PDB entry 3T1Y | X-ray diffraction, 2.80 A resolution | chains A and K of the 23 polymer chains in the assembly

# Chain A
Molecule: 16S rRNA
Source organism: Thermus thermophilus
Sequence (1513 nucleotides; row label = number of the first residue in the row; note: 4 numbers in that range are skipped by the numbering (no residue carries them; nothing is unmodelled there)):
     5 UGGAGAGUUUGAUCCUGGCUCAGGGUGAACGCUGGCGGCGUGCCUAAGAC
    55 AUGCAAGUCGUGCGGGCCGCGGGGUUUUACUCCGUGGUCAGCGGCGGACG
   105 GGUGAGUAACGCGUGGGUGACCUACCCGGAAGAGGGGGACAACCCGGGGA
   155 AACUCGGGCUAAUCCCCCAUGUGGACCCGCCCCUUGGGGUGUGUCCAAAG
   205 GGCUUUGCCCGCUUCCGGAUGGGCCCGCGUCCCAUCAGCUAGUUGGUGGG
   255 GUAAUGGCCCACCAAGGCGACGACGGGUAGCCGGUCUGAGAGGAUGGCCG
   305 GCCACAGGGGCACUGAGACACGGGCCCCACUCCUACGGGAGGCAGCAGUU
   355 AGGAAUCUUCCGCAAUGGGCGCAAGCCUGACGGAGCGACGCCGCUUGGAG
   405 GAAGAAGCCCUUCGGGGUGUAAACUCCUGAACCCGGGACGAAACCCCCGA
   455 CGAGGGGACUGACGGUACCGGGGUAAUAGCGCCGGCCAACUCCGUGCCAG
   505 CAGCCGCGGUAAUACGGAGGGCGCGAGCGUUACCCGGAUUCACUGGGCGU
   555 AAAGGGCGUGUAGGCGGCCUGGGGCGUCCCAUGUGAAAGACCACGGCUCA
   605 ACCGUGGGGGAGCGUGGGAUACGCUCAGGCUAGACGGUGGGAGAGGGUGG
   655 UGGAAUUCCCGGAGUAGCGGUGAAAUGCGCAGAUACCGGGAGGAACGCCG
   705 AUGGCGAAGGCAGCCACCUGGUCCACCCGUGACGCUGAGGCGCGAAAGCG
   755 UGGGGAGCAAACCGGAUUAGAUACCCGGGUAGUCCACGCCCUAAACGAUG
   805 CGCGCUAGGUCUCUGGGUCUCCUGGGGGCCGAAGCUAACGCGUUAAGCGC
   855 GCCGCCUGGGGAGUACGGCCGCAAGGCUGAAACUCAAAGGAAUUGACGGG
   905 GGCCCGCACAAGCGGUGGAGCAUGUGGUUUAAUUCGAAGCAACGCGAAGA
   955 ACCUUACCAGGCCUUGACAUGCUAGGGAACCCGGGUGAAAGCCUGGGGUG
  1005 CCCCGCGAGGGGAGCCCUAGCACAGGUGCUGCAUGGCCGUCGUCAGCUCG
  1055 UGCCGUGAGGUGUUGGGUUAAGUCCCGCAACGAGCGCAACCCCCGCCGUU
  1105 AGUUGCCAGCGGUUCGGCCGGGCACUCUAACGGGACUGCCCGCGAAAGCG
  1155 GGAGGAAGGAGGGGACGACGUCUGGUCAGCAUGGCCCUUACGGCCUGGGC
  1205 GACACACGUGCUACAAUGCCCACUACAAAGCGAUGCCACCCGGCAACGGG
  1255 GAGCUAAUCGCAAAAAGGUGGGCCCAGUUCGGAUUGGGGUCUGCAACCCG
  1305 ACCCCAUGAAGCCGGAAUCGCUAGUAAUCGCGGAUCAGCCAUGCCGCGGU
  1355 GAAUACGUUCCCGGGCCUUGUACACACCGCCCGUCACGCCAUGGGAGCGG
  1405 GCUCUACCCGAAGUCGCCGGGAGCCUACGGGCAGGCGCCGAGGGUAGGGC
  1455 CCGUGACUGGGGCGAAGUCGUAACAAGGUAGCUGUACCGGAAGGUGCGGC
  1505 UGGAUCA
  1516 CUUUCU
Construct notes: insertion (1517-1521)
Ion coordination: Mg2+ site 1: U12, G21, G22; Mg2+ site 2 near G21 (its only coordinating residue here); Mg2+ site 3 near G38 (its only coordinating residue here); Mg2+ site 4: G44, G391; Mg2+ site 5: C48, G108; Mg2+ site 6 near A53 (its only coordinating residue here); Mg2+ site 7 near U56 (its only coordinating residue here); Mg2+ site 8: C58, U382, G383; Mg2+ site 9: A109, G110, G284; Mg2+ site 10: C114, G115; Mg2+ site 11 near G142 (its only coordinating residue here); Mg2+ site 12: C147, C163; 97 more Mg2+ sites not listed
Residues lining bound ligands: paromomycin (PAR): G1387, U1388, C1389, A1390, C1391, G1466, C1467, G1468, A1469, A1470, G1471, U1472, C1473

# Chain K
Name: 30S ribosomal protein S11
Source organism: Thermus thermophilus
Reference sequence: P80376 (RS11_THET8); residue numbers follow UniProt; this construct covers 1-129
Sequence (129 residues; row label = number of the first residue in the row):
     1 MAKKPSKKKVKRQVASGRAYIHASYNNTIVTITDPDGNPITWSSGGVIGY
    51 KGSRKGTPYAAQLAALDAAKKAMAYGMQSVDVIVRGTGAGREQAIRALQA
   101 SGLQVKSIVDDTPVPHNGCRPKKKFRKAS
Not modelled in the structure: 1-10

# Interface between chain A and chain K
Pairs across the interface (79):
  G657(A) / His-116(K)  base contact
  A658(A) / Val-114(K)  hydrogen bond to the sugar
  A658(A) / His-116(K)  hydrogen bond to the base
  A659(A) / Pro-113(K)  sugar contact
  A659(A) / Pro-115(K)  sugar contact
  A659(A) / Cys-119(K)  base contact
  U660(A) / Cys-119(K)  hydrogen bond to the base
  G666(A) / Asn-38(K)  hydrogen bond to the base
  G666(A) / Pro-39(K)  base contact
  A667(A) / Asn-38(K)  sugar contact
  A667(A) / Pro-39(K)  hydrogen bond to the sugar
  G668(A) / Pro-39(K)  sugar contact
  G668(A) / Ile-40(K)  sugar contact
  G668(A) / Trp-42(K)  sugar contact
  U669(A) / Trp-42(K)  hydrogen bond to the sugar
  A670(A) / Trp-42(K)  sugar contact
  A670(A) / Lys-71(K)  salt bridge to the phosphate
  G671(A) / Trp-42(K)  sugar contact
  G671(A) / Ser-44(K)  hydrogen bond to the phosphate
  G671(A) / Gly-46(K)  sugar contact
  G671(A) / Val-47(K)  sugar contact
  C672(A) / Asn-27(K)  phosphate contact
  C672(A) / Ser-44(K)  hydrogen bond to the phosphate
  C672(A) / Gly-45(K)  phosphate contact
  C672(A) / Gly-46(K)  hydrogen bond to the phosphate
  C672(A) / Lys-55(K)  salt bridge to the phosphate
  G673(A) / Asn-27(K)  phosphate contact
  G673(A) / Lys-55(K)  hydrogen bond to the base
  G674(A) / Asn-26(K)  hydrogen bond to the phosphate
  G674(A) / Lys-51(K)  base contact
  G674(A) / Gly-52(K)  base contact
  G674(A) / Lys-55(K)  hydrogen bond to the base
  U675(A) / Asn-26(K)  hydrogen bond to the phosphate
  U675(A) / Gly-52(K)  base contact
  U675(A) / Ser-53(K)  base contact
  U675(A) / Lys-124(K)  salt bridge to the phosphate
  A677(A) / Ser-53(K)  hydrogen bond to the phosphate
  A678(A) / Gly-52(K)  phosphate contact
  A678(A) / Ser-53(K)  hydrogen bond to the phosphate
  A679(A) / Lys-51(K)  salt bridge to the phosphate
  A687(A) / Trp-42(K)  base contact
  U688(A) / Ile-29(K)  base contact
  U688(A) / Trp-42(K)  base contact
  A689(A) / His-22(K)  sugar contact
  A689(A) / Ile-29(K)  sugar contact
  A689(A) / Thr-31(K)  hydrogen bond to the sugar
  A689(A) / Pro-39(K)  base contact
  C690(A) / Tyr-20(K)  phosphate contact
  C690(A) / Thr-31(K)  sugar contact
  C690(A) / Thr-33(K)  sugar contact
  C690(A) / Gly-37(K)  hydrogen bond to the sugar
  C690(A) / Pro-39(K)  base contact
  C690(A) / Arg-85(K)  salt bridge to the phosphate
  C691(A) / Arg-18(K)  sugar contact
  C691(A) / Tyr-20(K)  sugar contact
  C691(A) / Asp-36(K)  sugar contact
  C691(A) / Gly-37(K)  sugar contact
  C691(A) / Arg-85(K)  salt bridge to the phosphate
  G697(A) / Cys-119(K)  base contact
  A699(A) / Asn-117(K)  hydrogen bond to the sugar
  A699(A) / Gly-118(K)  base contact
  C700(A) / His-116(K)  hydrogen bond to the sugar
  C700(A) / Asn-117(K)  sugar contact
  G701(A) / His-116(K)  stacking on the base
  G701(A) / Asn-117(K)  hydrogen bond to the sugar
  A760(A) / Cys-119(K)  base contact
  G761(A) / Cys-119(K)  sugar contact
  G761(A) / Arg-120(K)  hydrogen bond to the sugar
  C762(A) / Arg-120(K)  sugar contact
  C762(A) / Pro-121(K)  sugar contact
  C762(A) / Lys-122(K)  phosphate contact
  A763(A) / Lys-122(K)  phosphate contact
  A763(A) / Lys-123(K)  hydrogen bond to the phosphate
  C780(A) / Lys-124(K)  phosphate contact
  G781(A) / Lys-122(K)  salt bridge to the phosphate
  U1499(A) / Lys-123(K)  phosphate contact
  G1500(A) / Lys-123(K)  salt bridge to the phosphate
  C1501(A) / Arg-120(K)  salt bridge to the phosphate
  G1502(A) / Arg-120(K)  salt bridge to the phosphate
Other interface residues (no listed pair), chain A (38 interface residues in all): A698, C779
Other interface residues (no listed pair), chain K (38 interface residues in all): Ser-24, Arg-126

# In short
The chain A/chain K interface involves 38 residues from each chain; the contacts include 22 hydrogen bonds, 10
salt bridges and 1 aromatic stacking contact. Polar pairs include A658(A)/His-116(K), U660(A)/Cys-119(K) and
G666(A)/Asn-38(K). Ligands of chain A: paromomycin.
Chain A is 16S rRNA and chain K is 30S ribosomal protein S11, both from Thermus thermophilus; the structure,
Structure of the Thermus thermophilus 30S ribosomal subunit complexed with a human anti-codon stem loop (HASL)
..., was determined by X-ray diffraction together with 3T1H from the same study.
